8TRQ - chains B and E of the 5 polymer chains in the assembly; structure by X-ray diffraction, 2.75 A resolution.

# Chain B
Protein: HLA class II histocompatibility antigen, DRB1 beta chain
From: Homo sapiens
UniProtKB: P01911 (DRB1_HUMAN); residues 1-190 here correspond to UniProt positions 30-219 (UniProt number = residue number + 29)
Chain sequence (199 residues; numbered 1 to 199; the number before each row is that of its first residue):
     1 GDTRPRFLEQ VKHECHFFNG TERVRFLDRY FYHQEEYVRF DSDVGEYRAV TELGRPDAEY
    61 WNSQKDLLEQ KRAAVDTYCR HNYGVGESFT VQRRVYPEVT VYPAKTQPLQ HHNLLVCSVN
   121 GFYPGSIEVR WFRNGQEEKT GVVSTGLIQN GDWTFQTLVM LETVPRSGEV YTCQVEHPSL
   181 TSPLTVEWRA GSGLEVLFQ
Disordered / not traced: 1-2, 193-199
Disulfides: C15-C79, C117-C173
Construct notes: variant E9 (Trp38 in P01911), V11 (Pro40 in P01911), H13 (Arg42 in P01911), H33 (Asn62 in P01911), Y37 (Ser66 in P01911), Y47 (Phe76 in P01911), L67 (Ile96 in P01911), K71 (Ala100 in P01911), G86 (Val115 in P01911), Y96 (Gln125 in P01911), E98 (Lys127 in P01911), A104 (Ser133 in P01911), N120 (Ser149 in P01911), R133 (Leu162 in P01911), T140 (Ala169 in P01911), V142 (Met171 in P01911), L180 (Val209 in P01911); expression tag (191-199)
Swiss-Prot annotation at these positions:
  - binding site (a peptide antigen): D57, W61, H81, N82, R93
  - glycosylation: N19 (N-linked (GlcNAc...) asparagine)

# Chain E
Protein: A07 TCR beta chain
From: Mus musculus
Chain sequence (245 residues; row label = number of the first residue in the row; note: 13 numbers in that range are skipped by the numbering (no residue carries them; nothing is unmodelled there); numbering starts at 0):
     0 DGGIITQTPK FLIGQEGQKL TLKCQQNFNH DT
    39 MYWYRQDSGK GLRLIYYSIT END
    66 LQKGDLS
    74 EGYDASRE
    83 KKSSFSLTVT SAQKNEMAVF LCASSLRTGA NSDYTFGSGT RLLVIEDLNK VFPPEVAVFE
   143 PSEAEISHTQ KATLVCLATG FFPDHVELSW WVNGKEVHSG VCTDPQPLKE QPALNDSRYA
   203 LSSRLRVSAT FWQNPRNHFR CQVQFYGLSE NDEWTQDRAK PVTQIVSAEA WGRAD
Disordered / not traced: 0, 257
Disulfides: C23-C104, C158-C223

# Chain B / chain E interface
Residue-residue contacts (7):
  Q64(B) - T110(E)
  D66(B) - A112(E)
  D66(B) - D115(E)
  L67(B) - T110(E)
  L67(B) - A112(E)  hydrophobic
  Q70(B) - G111(E)  hydrogen bond (side chain-backbone)
  Q70(B) - A112(E)
Also at the interface, not in a pair above, chain E (5 interface residues in all): N113
The authors on this interface:
  - pairs named by the authors: Q70(B)-G111(E)

# In short
4 residues of chain B and 5 residues of chain E are in contact; the contacts include 1 hydrogen bond. Its one
hydrogen-bonded contact is Q70(B)-G111(E). The authors report a contact between Q70(B) and G111(E). From
UniProt: 5 peptide antigen-binding residues on chain B.
Here chain B is HLA class II histocompatibility antigen, DRB1 beta chain (Homo sapiens) and chain E is A07 TCR
beta chain (Mus musculus). Entry 8TRQ (T cell recognition of citrullinated vimentin peptide presented by
HLA-DR4) was determined by X-ray diffraction together with 8TRL and 8TRR from the same study.
